Entry 1NBY (X-ray diffraction, 1.80 A resolution); this record covers chains A and B of the 3 polymer chains in the assembly.

== Chain A ==
Molecule: antibody kappa light chain
From: Mus musculus
Notes: fragment: light chain
Reference sequence: P01837 (KAC_MOUSE); aligned to UniProt positions 1-214 over residues 1-214 (the alignment contains insertions or deletions, so no single offset holds)
Sequence (214 residues; row label = number of the first residue in the row):
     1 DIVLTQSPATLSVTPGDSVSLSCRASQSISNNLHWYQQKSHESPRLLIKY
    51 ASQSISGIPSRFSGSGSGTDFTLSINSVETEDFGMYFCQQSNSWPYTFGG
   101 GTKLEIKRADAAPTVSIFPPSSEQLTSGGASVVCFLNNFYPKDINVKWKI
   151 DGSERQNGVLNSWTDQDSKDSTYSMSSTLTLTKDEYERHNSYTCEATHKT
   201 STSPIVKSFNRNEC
Differences from the reference sequence: cloning artifact (1-2, 4)
Disulfides: Cys23-Cys88, Cys134-Cys194

== Chain B ==
Molecule: immunoglobulin gamma 1 chain
From: Mus musculus
Reference sequence: P01865 (GCAM_MOUSE); residues 415-510 here correspond to UniProt positions 1-96 (UniProt number = residue number - 414)
Sequence (210 residues; numbered 301 to 510; the number before each row is that of its first residue):
   301 EVQLQESGPSLVKPSQTLSLTCSVTGDSVTSDYWSWIRKFPGNKLEYMGY
   351 ISYSGSTYYHPSLKSRISITRDTSKNQYYLQLNSVTTEDTATYYCASWGG
   401 DVWGAGTTVTVSSAKTTAPSVYPLAPVCGDTTGSSVTLGCLVKGYFPEPV
   451 TLTWNSGSLSSGVHTFPAVLQSDLYTLSSSVTVTSSTWPSQSITCNVAHP
   501 ASSTKVDKKI
Disulfides: Cys322-Cys395, Cys440-Cys495

== Chain A / chain B interface ==
Contacting residue pairs (75):
  Asp1(A) with Pro361(B)
  Tyr36(A) with Gly400(B); Trp403(B), hydrophobic
  Gln38(A) with Lys339(B); Tyr394(B), hydrogen bond
  Ser43(A) with Tyr394(B); Gly404(B), hydrogen bond (side chain-backbone); Ala405(B), hydrogen bond (side chain-backbone)
  Pro44(A) with Trp403(B)
  Leu46(A) with Gly399(B); Gly400(B)
  Tyr50(A) with Trp398(B)
  Met85(A) with Asn343(B)
  Phe87(A) with Asn343(B); Leu345(B), hydrophobic
  Gln89(A) with Tyr347(B)
  Trp94(A) with Tyr347(B), hydrophobic; Gly349(B); Tyr350(B), hydrophobic; Tyr358(B); Tyr359(B), hydrogen bond (side chain-backbone); His360(B)
  Pro95(A) with His360(B); Pro361(B)
  Tyr96(A) with Tyr347(B); Tyr350(B); Trp398(B), hydrogen bond
  Phe98(A) with Ile337(B), hydrophobic; Leu345(B), hydrophobic; Tyr347(B), hydrophobic
  Gly100(A) with Asn343(B)
  Ser116(A) with Thr437(B)
  Phe118(A) with Leu424(B); Ala425(B); Pro426(B); Thr437(B)
  Pro119(A) with Ala425(B); Val427(B)
  Ser121(A) with Tyr422(B); Pro423(B)
  Glu123(A) with Val421(B); Pro423(B); Lys508(B), salt bridge
  Gln124(A) with Tyr422(B); Lys443(B)
  Ser127(A) with Tyr422(B), hydrogen bond
  Ser131(A) with Leu441(B); Lys443(B)
  Val133(A) with Leu424(B), hydrophobic
  Phe135(A) with Leu424(B), hydrophobic; Phe466(B), hydrophobic; Ser478(B); Ser479(B); Ser480(B)
  Asn137(A) with His464(B); Phe466(B); Ser480(B), hydrogen bond
  Asn138(A) with His464(B), hydrogen bond
  Leu160(A) with Val469(B), hydrophobic; Leu470(B); Gln471(B)
  Asn161(A) with Val469(B)
  Ser162(A) with Phe466(B); Pro467(B), hydrogen bond (side chain-backbone)
  Trp163(A) with Pro467(B)
  Thr164(A) with Phe466(B)
  Asp167(A) with His464(B)
  Ser174(A) with His464(B), hydrogen bond; Phe466(B)
  Met175(A) with Phe466(B)
  Ser176(A) with Phe466(B); Ser478(B)
  Thr180(A) with Gln471(B), hydrogen bond
  Phe209(A) with Val427(B), hydrophobic
  Cys214(A) with Cys428(B), hydrogen bond
Other interface residues (no listed pair), chain A (40 interface residues in all): Glu42
Other interface residues (no listed pair), chain B (45 interface residues in all): Glu346, Met348, Gly406, Leu438, Gly439, Thr465

== Summary ==
The interface between chain A and chain B involves 40 residues on one side and 45 on the other, with 12
hydrogen bonds and 1 salt bridge. Among the polar pairs are Glu123(A)-Lys508(B), Gln38(A)-Tyr394(B) and
Ser43(A)-Gly404(B).
Here chain A is antibody kappa light chain and chain B is immunoglobulin gamma 1 chain, both from Mus
musculus. Entry 1NBY (Crystal Structure of HyHEL-63 complexed with HEL mutant K96A) was determined by X-ray
diffraction (same publication as 1NBZ).
